PDB entry 5CM0 | X-ray diffraction, 1.90 A resolution | chains B and C of the 3 polymer chains in the assembly

Chain B (and C):
Name: Branched-chain transaminase
Organism: Geoglobus acetivorans
Notes: chain C of this document is another copy of the same molecule, construct and numbering; everything in this record applies to it too
UniProtKB: A0A0A7GJ30 (A0A0A7GJ30_9EURY); residues 1-292 here = UniProt positions 1-292
Amino-acid sequence (292 residues; each row starts with the number of its first residue):
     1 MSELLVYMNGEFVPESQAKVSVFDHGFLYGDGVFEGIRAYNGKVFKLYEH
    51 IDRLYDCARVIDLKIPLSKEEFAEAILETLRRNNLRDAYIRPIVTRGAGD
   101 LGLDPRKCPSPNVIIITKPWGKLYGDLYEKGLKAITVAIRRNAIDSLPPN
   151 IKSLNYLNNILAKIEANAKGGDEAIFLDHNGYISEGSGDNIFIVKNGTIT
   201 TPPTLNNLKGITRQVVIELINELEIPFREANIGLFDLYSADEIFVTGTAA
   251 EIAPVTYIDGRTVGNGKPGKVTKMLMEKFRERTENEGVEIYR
Not modelled in the structure: 1-2, 120-121, 292 (chain C: 1-2, 121-129, 292)
Covalently attached groups: pyridoxal phosphate (PLP) linked to K152
Ligand contacts: pyridoxal phosphate (PLP): H50, R53, R141, Y156, N159, E185, S187, G188, D189, N190, L208, G210, I211, T212, R213, T246, G247, T248
From the paper describing this entry:
  - binding site for pyridoxal phosphate: R53, K152, Y156, E185, I211, T212, T248
  - catalytic residues: K152

Interface between chain B and chain C:
Residue-residue contacts (24):
  R140(B) with D145(C), salt bridge
  L177(B) with D145(C)
  N180(B) with I144(C); N180(C)
  G181(B) with I144(C); D145(C)
  Y182(B) with I144(C), hydrophobic; L205(C), hydrophobic
  K195(B) with D56(C), salt bridge
  N231(B) with L205(C)
  I232(B) with L205(C)
  G233(B) with L205(C)
  F235(B) with V60(C), hydrophobic; N150(C); I151(C), hydrophobic
  D236(B) with L205(C)
  Y238(B) with R59(C); V60(C)
  S239(B) with V60(C)
  R261(B) with R59(C), hydrogen bond (side chain-backbone); V60(C), hydrogen bond (side chain-backbone); D62(C)
  T262(B) with R59(C), hydrogen bond (backbone-side chain)
  G264(B) with R59(C)
Other interface residues (no listed pair), chain C (14 interface residues in all): C57, I61, P148, Y182

Summary:
Chain B and chain C form an interface of 16 and 14 residues respectively; the contacts include 3 hydrogen
bonds and 2 salt bridges. Polar pairs include R140(B)-D145(C), K195(B)-D56(C) and R261(B)-R59(C). Covalently
linked pyridoxal phosphate: at K152(B). The paper reports the catalytic residue K152(B); a binding site for
pyridoxal phosphate at R53(B), K152(B) and Y156(B) among others.
Both chains are Branched-chain transaminase (Geoglobus acetivorans). Entry 5CM0 (Crystal structure of
branched-chain aminotransferase from thermophilic archaea Geoglobus acetivorans) was determined by X-ray
diffraction (same publication as 5MQZ, 5MR0 and 5E25).
